9E0J - chains G and H of the 30 polymer chains in the assembly; structure by electron microscopy, 2.40 A resolution.

== Chain G ==
Molecule: Photosystem I P700 chlorophyll a apoprotein A1
Organism: Anthocerotibacter panamensis
Amino-acid sequence (785 residues; numbered 1 to 785; the number before each row is that of its first residue):
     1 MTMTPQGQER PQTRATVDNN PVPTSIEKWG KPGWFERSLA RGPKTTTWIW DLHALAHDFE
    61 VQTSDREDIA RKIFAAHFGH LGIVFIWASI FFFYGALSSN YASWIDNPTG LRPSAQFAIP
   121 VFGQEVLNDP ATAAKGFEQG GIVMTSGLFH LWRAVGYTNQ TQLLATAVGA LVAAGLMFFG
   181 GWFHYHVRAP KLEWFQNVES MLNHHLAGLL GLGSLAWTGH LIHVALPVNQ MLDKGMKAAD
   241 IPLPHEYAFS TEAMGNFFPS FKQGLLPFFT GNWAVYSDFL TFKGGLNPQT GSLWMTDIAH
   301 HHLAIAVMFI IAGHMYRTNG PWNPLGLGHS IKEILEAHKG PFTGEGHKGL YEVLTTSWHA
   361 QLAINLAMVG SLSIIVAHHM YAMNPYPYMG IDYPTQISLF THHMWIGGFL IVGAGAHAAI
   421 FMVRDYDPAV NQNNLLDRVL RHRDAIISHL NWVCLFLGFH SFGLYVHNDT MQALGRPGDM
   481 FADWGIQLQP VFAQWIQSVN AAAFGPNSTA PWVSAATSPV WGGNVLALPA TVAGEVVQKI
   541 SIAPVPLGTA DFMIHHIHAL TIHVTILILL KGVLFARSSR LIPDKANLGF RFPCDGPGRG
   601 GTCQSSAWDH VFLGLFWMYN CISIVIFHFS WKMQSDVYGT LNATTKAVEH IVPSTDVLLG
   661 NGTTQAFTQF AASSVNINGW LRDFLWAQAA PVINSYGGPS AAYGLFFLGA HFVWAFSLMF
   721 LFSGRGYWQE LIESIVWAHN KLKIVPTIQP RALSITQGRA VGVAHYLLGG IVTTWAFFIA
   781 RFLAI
Not modelled in the structure: 1-12
Metal / ion sites: chlorophyll a Mg (24 sites), coordinated by H53, H57, H80, Q116, Q124, H184, H186, H205, H220, H300, H314, H329, H338, H403, H442, H449 and 8 more; 4Fe-4S cluster Fe: C594, C603 (shared with C573(H), C582(H) of chain H); chlorophyll a isomer Mg near H711 (its only coordinating residue here)
Ligand contacts:
  - Menaquinone-4 (1L3): M719, F720, S723, G724, R725, W728, I732, R751, A752, L753, S754, G758
  - beta-carotene (BCR), molecule 1: F85, T166, G169, A170, L212, A216, F269
  - beta-carotene (BCR), molecule 2: W87, G208, L212, G213
  - beta-carotene (BCR), molecule 3: L215, F268, V307, I310, I311, H314
  - beta-carotene (BCR), molecule 4: L350, V353, L354, A360, A363, I364, A418, F421, L436
  - beta-carotene (BCR), molecule 5: A363, A367, M368, S371, I411, A414, G415, A418, I566, L569, L570, V573
  - beta-carotene (BCR), molecule 6: N451, L455, F459
  - beta-carotene (BCR), molecule 7: G709, A710, F712, V713, L768, V772, W775
  - beta-carotene (BCR), molecule 8: W728, L731, I732
  - chlorophyll a isomer (CL0): F462, Y465, I554, I557, L560, T561, Y619, N620, S623, I624, F627, I677, W680, L681, L685, A689, I693, F707, H711, W714, Y766, G770, T773, T774, F777
  - chlorophyll a (CLA), molecule 1: T13, R14, A15, W194, N197, S200, H204, T318, W322
  - chlorophyll a (CLA), molecule 2: A15, V17, F74, F78, L176, M177, F179, G180, F183, H184, R188, W194
  - chlorophyll a (CLA), molecule 3: V22, P23, T24, S25, I26, K28, W29, W34, K72, A75, G79, F178, G181, W182, Y185, H186
  - chlorophyll a (CLA), molecule 4: W29, W34, F35, L52, H53, A56, H57, F59, Q62, A76, G79, H80, I83, F178
  - chlorophyll a (CLA), molecule 5: P32, W48, I49, W50, L52, H53
  - chlorophyll a (CLA), molecule 6: T46, I49, W50, I732, I735, V736, H739, I744, P746, P750, R751, L753
  - chlorophyll a (CLA), molecule 7: W50, F712, V713, F716, F720, L753, Q757, A760, V761, A764, H765, L768
  - chlorophyll a (CLA), molecule 8: H53, A54, L55, A56, H57, D58, H359, L362, L366, F409, L410, V412, G413, A416, H417, I420, R424, F590, R591, W608, V611, L615, L768
  - chlorophyll a (CLA), molecule 9: H57, F59, I73, A76, H77, H80, L81, V84, F85, A88, F92, L151, W152, V155, Y157, W217, W358, H359, Q361, L362, N365, L366, V369, H417
  - chlorophyll a (CLA), molecule 10: H57, H80, I83, V84, W87, L366, V369, I406, F409, L410
  - chlorophyll a (CLA), molecule 11: F74, H77, F78, L81, W194, F195, N197, S200, M201, H204, H205, G208, L209
  - chlorophyll a (CLA), molecule 12: H77, L192, F195, Q196, V198, M201, L202, H205, L206, L209, I331, L335, Y351, L354, T355, T356, S357, W358, Q361, I364, N365, M368, V369
  - chlorophyll a (CLA), molecule 13: I83, I86, W87, I90, F91, T145, S146, L148, S398, T401, H402, W405, I406, F409, I771, T774, W775
  - chlorophyll a (CLA), molecule 14: W87, I90, F91, Y94, A115, Q116, L127, I142, V143, M144, T145, S146, L148, A702, Y703, F706, W775, I779
  - chlorophyll a (CLA), molecule 15: W87, F91, S146, G147, L148, L151, L210, V369, L372, S373, V376, M380, Y386, M389, L399, H402, H403, I406, L410
  - chlorophyll a (CLA), molecule 16: Y94, Q116, F117, A118, I119, F122, Q124, L127, I142, A702, L705, F706
  - chlorophyll a (CLA), molecule 17: L151, A154, V155, L209, L210, G213, S214, W217, L221, L293, M295, I298, H301, H302, I305, F309, L372, I375, V376, H379, M380, P385, Y386
  - chlorophyll a (CLA), molecule 18: V155, G156, Y157, Q162, A165, T166, G213, A216, W217, G219, H220, H223, V224, P242, E246, Y247
  - chlorophyll a (CLA), molecule 19: T161, Q162, A165, L243, Y247
  - chlorophyll a (CLA), molecule 20: L202, L206, L210, M308, F309, A312, M315, Y316, I331, I334, L335, M368, L436, V439, L570, V573, L574
  - chlorophyll a (CLA), molecule 21: N203, H204, A207, G208, L212, I310, G313, H314, T318, P324, L325, G326, L327
  - chlorophyll a (CLA), molecule 22: L215, A216, T218, G219, I222, H223, Y247, A248, T251, M254, G264, L265, Y276, F279, L280, L303
  - chlorophyll a (CLA), molecule 23: W273, A274, Y276, S277, L280, T281, F282, H300, L303, A304, V307, W512
  - chlorophyll a (CLA), molecule 24: T281, F282, G284, G285, L293, D297, I298, H300, H301, A304, I305, M308, H379, M383, P385, A516, T517
  - chlorophyll a (CLA), molecule 25: F282, T509, A510, P511, W512
  - chlorophyll a (CLA), molecule 26: M308, M368, S371, L372, I375, H378, H379, Y381, A382, M383, T517, S518, V520, W521
  - chlorophyll a (CLA), molecule 27: I311, H314, M315, L327, G328, H329
  - chlorophyll a (CLA), molecule 28: M315, H329, E333, I334, A337, H338
  - chlorophyll a (CLA), molecule 29: I334, L335, H338, T343, H347, L350, L354, L435, L436, V439
  - chlorophyll a (CLA), molecule 30: A337, H338, K339, G340, P341, F342
  - chlorophyll a (CLA), molecule 31: F342, T343, L435, R438, V439, H442, A445, I446, H449
  - chlorophyll a (CLA), molecule 32: I374, I375, H378, M404, G408, I411, I562, T565, I566, M618, C621, I622, V625
  - chlorophyll a (CLA), molecule 33: H378, Y381, F400, F492, A493, I496, Q497, W521, V545, L547, H555, H558, I562, V625, H628, F629, K632, M633
  - chlorophyll a (CLA), molecule 34: A445, H449, W452
  - chlorophyll a (CLA), molecule 35: I446, H449, L450, W452, V453, A559, I562, H563, I566, L570
  - chlorophyll a (CLA), molecule 36: S448, H449, N451, W452, L455
  - chlorophyll a (CLA), molecule 37: N451, C454, L455, G458, F459, F462, G463, V466, L560, V564, L567, I568, L613, F616, W617
  - chlorophyll a (CLA), molecule 38: W452, L455, F456, F459, H460
  - chlorophyll a (CLA), molecule 39: W452, V453, F456, L457, Q489, P490, V491, F492, A493, D551, F552, H555, H556, A559, H563
  - chlorophyll a (CLA), molecule 40: F459, H460, G463, L464, V466, H467, T470, M471, R476, D479, F481, I486
  - chlorophyll a (CLA), molecule 41: F462, V466, D469, L560, F616, W617, Y619, N620, I677, L681, L685, W714, Y766
  - chlorophyll a (CLA), molecule 42: T470, A473, L474
  - chlorophyll a (CLA), molecule 43: W495, I496, V499, N500, A503, T509, A510, T517, W521
  - chlorophyll a (CLA), molecule 44: L681, L685, W686
  - chlorophyll a (CLA), molecule 45: L705, F706, L708, G709, H711, F712, W714, A715
  - chlorophyll a (CLA), molecule 46: F712, A715, F716, L718, M719, F722, S723, Y727, W728, L731
  - chlorophyll a (CLA), molecule 47: I735, A738, H739, L742, I744
  - chlorophyll a (CLA), molecule 48: W737, A738, K741, L742
  - 4Fe-4S cluster (SF4): P593, C594, G596, P597, C603, I755, R759

== Chain H ==
Molecule: Photosystem I P700 chlorophyll a apoprotein A2
Organism: Anthocerotibacter panamensis
Amino-acid sequence (749 residues; each row starts with the number of its first residue):
     1 MATRFPKFSQ DLAQDPTTRR IWYGIATAHD FESHDGMTEE TLYQKIFASH FGHIAIIFLW
    61 ASSFNFHVAW QGNFEQWLTD PTKVKPIAHA IFDPHFGPGA VKAFTPEGGS GPVNIMYSGL
   121 YYFWYTIGIR HNSELYEGAI FLILLAALFL AAGWLHLQPR FRPSLAWFKN AESRLNHHLS
   181 ALFGVSSLAW AGHMVHVAIP RAYGKEVNWS NFLQIAPHDA GLSAFFTGNW GAYAQPGANG
   241 SPPILTFIGG LNPQTGSLPL GDIAHHHLAI AVIFIIAGHM YRTNFGIGHN LKELVDGQVW
   301 PGVGAGHRGL YDTVNNSLHF QLSLALASLG TVTSLVAQQM YALPPYAFMA KDHTTMAALY
   361 THHQYIAGFL LVGAFAHAAI FWVRDYDPEA NKDNVLARVL AHKEAIISHL SWVSLFLGFH
   421 TLGLYVHNDV MQAFGRPEDQ ILIEPVFAQW VQAQSGVLIP GMAPIFGFLQ DNATLGTTPA
   481 AAGTFGLGWF CSVNGGPGLT EAATGILKTC FDNGYGKLET PVFLPIGPGD FLVHHAIALG
   541 IHTTVLILVK GALDARGTKL MPDKKDFGYA FPCDGPGRGG TCDISAWDAF YLSMFWMLNT
   601 LGWITFYWHW KHLAIWTDNV ASFNTNSVYL MGWLRDYLWA YSSPLINGYG PSAAVNNLSV
   661 WSWMFLFGHL VWATGFMFLI SWRGYWQELI ETLVWAHERT PLANLVRWKD KPVAMSIVQG
   721 RLIGLAHFTV GYILTYAAFV IASTAGLST
Not modelled in the structure: 1-2, 749
Metal / ion sites: chlorophyll a Mg (16 sites), coordinated by H67, D93, H95, H156, H177, H178, H193, H265, H266, Q339, H377, H402, H409, H420, H535, H542; 4Fe-4S cluster Fe: C573, C582 (shared with C594(G), C603(G) of chain G)
Ligand contacts:
  - Menaquinone-4 (1L3): I21, W22, M677, F678, S681, W682, R683, W686, I690, V713, A714, M715, S716, G720
  - beta,beta-carotene-4,4'-dione (45D): I56, L59, L150
  - beta-carotene (BCR), molecule 1: I54, I57, F58, W60, F149, A181, L182, V185, S186, L188
  - beta-carotene (BCR), molecule 2: F58, N65, F123, W124, I127, I129, G138, F141, L142, L145, W209, F212
  - beta-carotene (BCR), molecule 3: L188, L222, F225, L268, V272, I275, I276, H279, I287
  - beta-carotene (BCR), molecule 4: F320, S323, L324, A327, T331, L371, A374, F375, A378, F381, W382, L396, A552
  - beta-carotene (BCR), molecule 5: F375, V399, I406, V549, L553
  - beta-carotene (BCR), molecule 6: F416, L417, H420, T421, L424, I443, F531, H535
  - beta-carotene (BCR), molecule 7: L422, G423, V426
  - beta-carotene (BCR), molecule 8: V660, W663, M664, F667, W686, L689, I690, L693
  - beta-carotene (BCR), molecule 9: T700, P701, L702, A703
  - chlorophyll a isomer (CL0): L634, L638, W639
  - chlorophyll a (CLA), molecule 1: F5, F8, G24, I25, A28, H29, F31, H34, K45, S49, H53, I56
  - chlorophyll a (CLA), molecule 2: T18, I21, W22, I690, L693, V694, H697, V706, R707, W708, K709, D710, P712, V713
  - chlorophyll a (CLA), molecule 3: W22, F667, L670, V671, T674, M677, F678, M715, I723, A726, H727, V730
  - chlorophyll a (CLA), molecule 4: I25, A26, T27, A28, H29, D30, H319, L322, L326, F369, L370, V372, G373, A376, H377, I380, R384, Y569, W587, F590, F667, V730, L734
  - chlorophyll a (CLA), molecule 5: H29, F31, Y43, I46, S49, H50, H53, I54, I57, F168, R174, H178, L182, F183, L318, H319, Q321, L322, A325, L326, L329
  - chlorophyll a (CLA), molecule 6: H29, H53, I56, I57, W60, L326, L329, I366, F369, L370
  - chlorophyll a (CLA), molecule 7: F47, F51, L148, A151, A152, L155, H156, R160, F161, P163, W167
  - chlorophyll a (CLA), molecule 8: F47, H50, F51, I54, F123, F149, W167, F168, N170, S173, R174, H177, H178, A181, L182, F183
  - chlorophyll a (CLA), molecule 9: I56, L59, W60, S62, S63, F66, H67, W70, Q71, H89, A90, I91, F92, I143
  - chlorophyll a (CLA), molecule 10: I56, W60, S63, F64, H67, A88, H89, N114, I115, M116, Y117, S118, L120, V660, W661, M664
  - chlorophyll a (CLA), molecule 11: I57, F58, W60, A61, F64, S118, G119, L120, F123, V185, S186, A189, L329, V332, T333, V336, M340, Y346, L359, H362, H363, I366, L370
  - chlorophyll a (CLA), molecule 12: W60, F64, Y117, S118, L120, A358, L359, T361, H362, Y365, I366, F369, W661, M664, I733, L734, Y736, A737, V740, I741
  - chlorophyll a (CLA), molecule 13: H89, I91, F92, D93, H95, F96, A100, F104, N114, S659, V660, W663
  - chlorophyll a (CLA), molecule 14: F123, T126, I127, L182, F183, S186, S187, W190, M194, L258, I263, H266, H267, I270, F274, V332, L335, V336, Q339, M340, P345, Y346
  - chlorophyll a (CLA), molecule 15: I127, G128, I129, E134, E137, G138, F141, L145, S186, A189, W190, G192, H193, H196, V197, R201, V207, N208, W209, F212
  - chlorophyll a (CLA), molecule 16: F141, L144, L145, A147, L148, A151, W154, L155, Q158, R160, F161
  - chlorophyll a (CLA), molecule 17: W167, N170, S173, H177, T283, N284, F285
  - chlorophyll a (CLA), molecule 18: A171, R174, L175, H178, L179, F183, F274, L291, V295, Y311, V314, N315, L324, A325, S328, L329, V332
  - chlorophyll a (CLA), molecule 19: L175, L179, F183, I273, F274, A277, M280, Y281, L291, L294, V295
  - chlorophyll a (CLA), molecule 20: N176, H177, S180, A181, V185, I275, G278, H279, Y281, T283, F285, I287
  - chlorophyll a (CLA), molecule 21: L188, A189, A191, G192, V195, H196, F212, L213, Q214, I215, A216, P217, H218, A220, G221, L222, Y233, L245, L268
  - chlorophyll a (CLA), molecule 22: W209, F212, L213, Q214
  - chlorophyll a (CLA), molecule 23: G228, W230, G231, Y233, A234, L245, T246, F247, H265, L268, A269, V272, T484
  - chlorophyll a (CLA), molecule 24: F247, G249, G250, L258, D262, I263, H265, H266, A269, I270, L335, Q339, L343, F485, W489
  - chlorophyll a (CLA), molecule 25: I276, H279, M280, I287, G288, H289
  - chlorophyll a (CLA), molecule 26: H289, E293, L294, G297, Q298, V299, W300
  - chlorophyll a (CLA), molecule 27: L294, V295, Q298, W300, V303, H307, L310, V314, F320, V395, L396, V399
  - chlorophyll a (CLA), molecule 28: G302, V303, V395, R398, V399, H402, A405, I406, H409
  - chlorophyll a (CLA), molecule 29: L324, A327, S328, T331, V332, L335, Q338, Q339, Y341, A342, L343, W489, V522, F523
  - chlorophyll a (CLA), molecule 30: T331, S334, L335, Q338, Q364, G368, L371, V372, F375, I541, T544, V545, L548, M597, T600, L601, I604
  - chlorophyll a (CLA), molecule 31: Q338, Y341, Y360, Q364, F447, A448, W450, V451, Q452, F523, L524, I526, H534, I537, I541, I604, Y607, W608, K611, H612
  - chlorophyll a (CLA), molecule 32: Y365, T421, L422, Y425, V533, A536, L539, N599, W603, F606, L630, W633, L634, L638, S642, I646, F665, H669, W672, F728, Y732, T735, Y736, F739
  - chlorophyll a (CLA), molecule 33: A405, H409, W412
  - chlorophyll a (CLA), molecule 34: I406, H409, L410, W412, V413, A538, I541, H542, V545
  - chlorophyll a (CLA), molecule 35: S408, H409, S411, W412, L415, F419
  - chlorophyll a (CLA), molecule 36: S411, S414, L415, G418, F419, L422, L539, T543, L546, I547, L592, F595, W596
  - chlorophyll a (CLA), molecule 37: W412, L415, F416, F419, H420
  - chlorophyll a (CLA), molecule 38: W412, V413, F416, L417, E444, P445, V446, F447, A448, I526, F531, H534, H535, A538, H542
  - chlorophyll a (CLA), molecule 39: F419, G423, L424, V426, H427, V430, M431, F434, R436, D439, I441
  - chlorophyll a (CLA), molecule 40: L422, V426, D429, V430, L539, F595, W596, N599, W603, L630, L634, W672, F728, Y732
  - chlorophyll a (CLA), molecule 41: V446, F447, W450, M462
  - chlorophyll a (CLA), molecule 42: W450, V451, Q454, S455, L475, T477, T478, W489, F523
  - chlorophyll a (CLA), molecule 43: F466, T477, T478, P479, A480, F485
  - chlorophyll a (CLA), molecule 44: W663, L666, F667, H669, L670, W672, A673, F676
  - chlorophyll a (CLA), molecule 45: L670, A673, T674, F676, M677, I680, S681, Y685, W686, L689
  - chlorophyll a (CLA), molecule 46: L693, A696, H697, T700, A703, V706
  - chlorophyll a (CLA), molecule 47: W695, A696, R699, T700, P701
  - chlorophyll a (CLA), molecule 48: P701, L702, A703
  - 4Fe-4S cluster (SF4): C573, G575, P576, T581, C582, W682, I717, R721

== Chain G / chain H interface ==
Contacting residue pairs - 164 pairs, chain G then chain H:
  F122(G) with F434(H); R436(H), hydrogen bond (backbone-side chain)
  G123(G) with F434(H); R436(H)
  Q124(G) with F434(H)
  V126(G) with A433(H); F434(H)
  D444(G) with T692(H); W695(H)
  A445(G) with W695(H), hydrophobic
  S448(G) with T692(H); A696(H)
  N451(G) with L689(H); L693(H)
  D469(G) with Y649(H), hydrogen bond; W663(H); L666(H)
  T470(G) with W663(H), hydrogen bond
  Q472(G) with Y649(H); G650(H); P651(H); V655(H)
  A473(G) with Y649(H), hydrophobic; V655(H); S659(H), hydrogen bond (backbone-side chain); W663(H)
  L474(G) with H95(H); F96(H), hydrophobic; G97(H), hydrogen bond (backbone-backbone); A100(H)
  G475(G) with P98(H); G99(H)
  R476(G) with H95(H), hydrogen bond (side chain-backbone); G97(H)
  L567(G) with Y685(H)
  I568(G) with Y685(H)
  K571(G) with Y685(H), hydrogen bond (side chain-backbone); E688(H), salt bridge; L689(H)
  F575(G) with T692(H)
  S579(G) with E688(H), hydrogen bond
  R580(G) with E691(H); W695(H)
  L581(G) with Q687(H); E691(H)
  K585(G) with E688(H), salt bridge
  C594(G) with P576(H), hydrophobic
  G596(G) with P576(H)
  P597(G) with C573(H), hydrophobic; G575(H)
  R599(G) with R683(H), hydrogen bond (backbone-side chain)
  G600(G) with R683(H), hydrogen bond (backbone-side chain)
  G601(G) with R683(H), hydrogen bond (backbone-side chain); I717(H)
  C603(G) with W682(H); R683(H), hydrogen bond (backbone-backbone); G684(H), hydrogen bond (backbone-backbone); Y685(H); I717(H), hydrophobic
  Q604(G) with I680(H); S681(H); W682(H), hydrogen bond (side chain-backbone); Y685(H), hydrogen bond (backbone-backbone)
  S605(G) with E688(H)
  H610(G) with Y685(H)
  F612(G) with I680(H), hydrophobic
  L613(G) with S681(H); Y685(H), hydrophobic
  F616(G) with I680(H), hydrophobic
  T655(G) with S652(H)
  D656(G) with P651(H); S652(H)
  V657(G) with P651(H)
  L658(G) with P651(H), hydrogen bond (backbone-backbone); A654(H)
  A672(G) with P651(H)
  S673(G) with P651(H)
  I677(G) with L666(H)
  N678(G) with I646(H); Y649(H), hydrogen bond (side chain-backbone); L666(H)
  L681(G) with I646(H), hydrophobic; F665(H), hydrophobic; L666(H), hydrophobic
  R682(G) with I646(H), hydrogen bond (side chain-backbone); N647(H); Y649(H), hydrogen bond (side chain-backbone); G650(H); P651(H)
  W686(G) with W639(H), hydrogen bond (backbone-side chain); S643(H); I646(H), hydrophobic
  V692(G) with M631(H)
  I693(G) with M631(H); L634(H), hydrophobic; R635(H), hydrogen bond (backbone-side chain); W639(H)
  N694(G) with R635(H)
  Y696(G) with D429(H); Q432(H); A433(H), hydrophobic; M631(H)
  G697(G) with Q432(H), hydrogen bond (backbone-backbone); A433(H), hydrogen bond (backbone-backbone); G435(H)
  A701(G) with A433(H)
  G704(G) with M631(H)
  L705(G) with D429(H); A433(H), hydrophobic
  F707(G) with L634(H), hydrophobic
  L708(G) with M631(H); L634(H), hydrophobic
  F712(G) with L422(H), hydrophobic
  W714(G) with W672(H), hydrophobic; F676(H), hydrophobic
  L718(G) with F676(H), hydrophobic
  L721(G) with L679(H); I680(H), hydrophobic
  F722(G) with D583(H); Y591(H), hydrogen bond (backbone-side chain); F595(H), hydrophobic; F676(H), hydrophobic; L679(H), hydrophobic; I680(H), hydrophobic; F728(H), hydrophobic
  S723(G) with D583(H); L592(H); W682(H)
  G724(G) with C582(H); D583(H), hydrogen bond (backbone-side chain)
  R725(G) with G579(H); G580(H), hydrogen bond (side chain-backbone); C582(H), hydrogen bond (backbone-backbone)
  G726(G) with L560(H); C582(H), hydrogen bond (backbone-backbone); D583(H)
  Y727(G) with I547(H); K550(H), hydrogen bond (backbone-side chain); C582(H); D583(H), hydrogen bond (backbone-backbone); L592(H), hydrophobic
  Q729(G) with L560(H)
  E730(G) with K550(H), salt bridge; D554(H); T558(H); K564(H), salt bridge; I584(H)
  L731(G) with I407(H), hydrophobic; L546(H), hydrophobic; K550(H)
  E733(G) with T558(H); K559(H), hydrogen bond (side chain-backbone); L560(H), hydrogen bond (side chain-backbone)
  S734(G) with E404(H); I407(H); S408(H)
  I735(G) with S411(H)
  W737(G) with E404(H); A405(H), hydrophobic; S408(H)
  A738(G) with S408(H)
  I755(G) with G580(H); C582(H), hydrophobic
  R759(G) with W682(H)
Also at the interface, not in a pair above, chain G (85 interface residues in all): L127, I447, F462, P593, T602, A690, G698, Y766
Also at the interface, not in a pair above, chain H (86 interface residues in all): D93, V430, P572, R578, T581, A589, Y629, L630, S642, A653, S662, L670, S716

== Summary ==
85 residues of chain G face 86 of chain H across their interface; the contacts include 32 hydrogen bonds and 4
salt bridges. Polar pairs include K571(G)-E688(H), K585(G)-E688(H) and E730(G)-K550(H).
Here chain G is Photosystem I P700 chlorophyll a apoprotein A1 and chain H is Photosystem I P700 chlorophyll a
apoprotein A2, both from Anthocerotibacter panamensis. Entry 9E0J (Structure and evolution of Photosystem I in
the early-branching cyanobacterium Anthocerotibacter panamensis) was determined by electron microscopy.
